3G6P - chains C and B of the 4 polymer chains in the assembly; structure by X-ray diffraction, 1.99 A resolution.

# Chain C
Molecule: 18-nt DNA strand
Sequence (18 nucleotides; numbered 1 to 18; the number before each row is that of its first residue):
     1 CCAGAACACC CTGTTCTG

# Chain B
Name: Glucocorticoid receptor
From: Rattus norvegicus
UniProt: P06536 (GCR_RAT); residue numbers follow UniProt; this construct covers 440-525
Chain sequence (90 residues; each row starts with the number of its first residue):
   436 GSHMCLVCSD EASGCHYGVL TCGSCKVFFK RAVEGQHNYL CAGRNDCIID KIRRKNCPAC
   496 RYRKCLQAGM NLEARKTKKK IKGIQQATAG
Unresolved in the structure: 436, 518-525
Differences from the reference sequence: expression tag (436-439)
Bound ions: Zn2+ site 1: Cys440, Cys443, Cys457, Cys460; Zn2+ site 2: Cys476, Cys482, Cys492, Cys495
What the authors report for this chain:
  - binding site for the 18-nt DNA strand (chain C): Arg510
  - mutagenesis - R510A, K514A: decreased binding to DNA
  - mutagenesis - K514A: unchanged signaling
  - mutagenesis - H472A, R510A: increased signaling
  - mutagenesis - H472R: decreased signaling
  - mutagenesis - G470A, N473A: decreased signaling in response to Pal
  - mutagenesis - G470A: decreased signaling in response to Tat

# Chain C / chain B interface
Contacting residue pairs (12):
  DT12(C) - Phe463(B)  phosphate contact
  DT12(C) - Arg466(B)  base contact
  DT12(C) - Lys490(B)  phosphate contact
  DT12(C) - Pro493(B)  phosphate contact
  DG13(C) - Ser459(B)  sugar contact
  DG13(C) - Val462(B)  base contact
  DG13(C) - Arg466(B)  hydrogen bond to the base
  DG13(C) - Arg489(B)  salt bridge to the phosphate
  DG13(C) - Lys490(B)  phosphate contact
  DG13(C) - Arg496(B)  salt bridge to the phosphate
  DT14(C) - Gly458(B)  base contact
  DT14(C) - Val462(B)  base contact
Other interface residues (no listed pair), chain C (4 interface residues in all): DG18
Other interface residues (no listed pair), chain B (11 interface residues in all): Tyr474, Arg510

# Overview
The interface between chain C and chain B involves 4 residues on one side and 11 on the other; the contacts
include 1 hydrogen bond and 2 salt bridges. Among the polar pairs are DG13(C)-Arg466(B), DG13(C)-Arg489(B) and
DG13(C)-Arg496(B). From the paper: a binding site for the 18-nt DNA strand (chain C) at Arg510(B); R510A and
K514A of chain B reduce binding to DNA; 6 substitutions were tested in all.
Here chain C is an 18-nt DNA strand and chain B is Glucocorticoid receptor (Rattus norvegicus). Entry 3G6P (GR
DNA binding domain:FKBP5 complex, 18bp) was determined by X-ray diffraction, deposited together with 3FYL,
3G6Q, 3G6R, 3G6T, 3G6U, 3G8U and 8 further entries.
